PDB entry 9DHQ | electron microscopy, 4.78 A resolution (low resolution: residue-level contacts below are approximate; hydrogen-bond / salt-bridge calls are withheld) | chains C and F of the 8 polymer chains in the assembly

== Chain C ==
Name: Isoform Flip of Glutamate receptor 2
From: Rattus norvegicus
UniProtKB: P19491 (GRIA2_RAT), isoform P19491-2; residues 391-820 here correspond to UniProt positions 412-841 (UniProt number = residue number + 21)
Amino-acid sequence (430 residues; each row starts with the number of its first residue):
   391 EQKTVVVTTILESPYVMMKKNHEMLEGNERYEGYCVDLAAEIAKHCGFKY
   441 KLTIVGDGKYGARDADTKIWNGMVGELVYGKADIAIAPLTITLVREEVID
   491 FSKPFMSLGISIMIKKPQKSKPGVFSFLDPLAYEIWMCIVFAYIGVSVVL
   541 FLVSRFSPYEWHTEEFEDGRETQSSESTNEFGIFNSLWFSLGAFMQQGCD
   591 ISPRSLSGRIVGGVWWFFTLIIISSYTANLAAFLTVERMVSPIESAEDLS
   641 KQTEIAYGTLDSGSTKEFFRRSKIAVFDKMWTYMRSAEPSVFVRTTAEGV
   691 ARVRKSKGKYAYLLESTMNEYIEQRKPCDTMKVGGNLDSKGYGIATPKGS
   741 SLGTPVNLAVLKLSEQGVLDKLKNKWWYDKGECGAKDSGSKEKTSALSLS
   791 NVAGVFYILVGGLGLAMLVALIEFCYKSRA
Unresolved in the structure: 550-564, 776-784
Sequence notes: conflict Gln-392 (Asn413 in P19491)
UniProt features mapped onto this chain:
  - binding site (L-glutamate): Pro-478, Thr-480, Arg-485, Ser-654, Thr-655, Glu-705
  - site: Arg-453 (Interaction with the cone snail toxin Con-ikot-ikot), Ile-633 (Crucial to convey clamshell closure to channel opening), Arg-660 (Interaction with the cone snail toxin Con-ikot-ikot), Lys-752 (Interaction with the cone snail toxin Con-ikot-ikot)
  - modified residue (Phosphoserine): Ser-662, Ser-696
  - lipidation (S-palmitoyl cysteine): Cys-589, Cys-815
Disulfides: Cys-718/Cys-773

== Chain F ==
Name: Voltage-dependent calcium channel gamma-2 subunit
From: Mus musculus
UniProtKB: O88602 (CCG2_MOUSE); residues 5-207 here correspond to UniProt positions 6-208 (UniProt number = residue number + 1)
Amino-acid sequence (205 residues; numbered 5 to 209; the number before each row is that of its first residue):
     5 RGVQMLLTTVGAFAAFSLMTIAVGTDYWLYSRGVCKTKSVSENETSKKNE
    55 EVMTHSGLWRTCCLEGNFKGLCKQIDHFPEDADYEADTAEYFLRAVRASS
   105 IFPILSVILLFMGGLCIAASEFYKTRHNIILSAGIFFVSAGLSNIIGIIV
   155 YISANAGDPSKSDSKKNSYSYGWSFYFGALSFIIAEMVGVLAVHMFIDRH
   205 KQLTG
Unresolved in the structure: 41-54, 83-92, 162-170
Sequence notes: expression tag (208-209)
UniProt features mapped onto this chain:
  - glycosylation: Asn-47 (N-linked (GlcNAc...) asparagine)
Disulfides: Cys-39/Cys-67, Cys-66/Cys-76

== Interface between chain C and chain F ==
Residue-residue contacts (5):
  Leu-789(C) with Ile-156(F)
  Phe-796(C) with Ile-153(F)
  Tyr-797(C) with Ile-153(F); Ser-157(F)
  Val-800(C) with Ile-150(F)
Also at the interface, not in a pair above, chain C (9 interface residues in all): Val-514, Ala-793, Leu-803, Leu-811, Phe-814
Also at the interface, not in a pair above, chain F (8 interface residues in all): Leu-97, Leu-135, Ile-139, Leu-146

== In short ==
Chain C and chain F form an interface of 9 and 8 residues respectively. UniProt lists 6 L-glutamate-binding
residues on chain C.
Chain C is Isoform Flip of Glutamate receptor 2 (Rattus norvegicus) and chain F is Voltage-dependent calcium
channel gamma-2 subunit (Mus musculus); the structure, Resting state 2 of the GluA2-gamma2 complex, was
determined by electron microscopy, deposited together with 9DHP, 9DHR, 9DHS, 9DHT, 9MRK, 9MRL, 9MRM and 9MRN.
